Entry 3GPJ (X-ray diffraction, 2.70 A resolution); this record covers chains A and B of the 28 polymer chains in the assembly.

Chain A:
Protein: Proteasome component Y7
Source organism: Saccharomyces cerevisiae
Notes: EC 3.4.25.1
UniProt: P23639 (PSA2_YEAST); the construct lacks a stretch of the UniProt sequence and is renumbered around it, so the offset changes along the chain: 4-102 = UniProt 1-99; 103-147 = UniProt 101-145; 148-200 = UniProt 147-199; 202-209 = UniProt 200-207; 2 more segments
Amino-acid sequence (250 residues; numbered 4 to 236 plus 18 insertion-coded residues; 1 number in that range is skipped by the numbering (no residue carries it; nothing is unmodelled there); the number before each row is that of its first residue; a row labelled like 21A-21B holds insertion residues (21A, then the next letters in order)):
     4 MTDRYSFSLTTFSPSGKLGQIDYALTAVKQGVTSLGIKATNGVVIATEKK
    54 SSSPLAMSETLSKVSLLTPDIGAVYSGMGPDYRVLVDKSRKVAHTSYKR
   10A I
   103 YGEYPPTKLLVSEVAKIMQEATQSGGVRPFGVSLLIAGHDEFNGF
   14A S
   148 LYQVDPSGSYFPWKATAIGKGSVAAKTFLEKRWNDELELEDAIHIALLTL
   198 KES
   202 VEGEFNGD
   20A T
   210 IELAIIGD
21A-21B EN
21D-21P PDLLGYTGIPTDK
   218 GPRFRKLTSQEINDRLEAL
UniProt features mapped onto this chain:
  - cross-link: Lys110 (Glycyl lysine isopeptide (Lys-Gly) (interchain with G-Cter in ubiquitin))

Chain B:
Protein: Proteasome component Y13
Source organism: Saccharomyces cerevisiae
Notes: EC 3.4.25.1; fragment: sequence database residues 2-245
UniProt: P23638 (PSA4_YEAST); the construct lacks a stretch of the UniProt sequence and is renumbered around it, so the offset changes along the chain: 4-63 = UniProt 2-61; 64-144 = UniProt 63-143; 145-200 = UniProt 145-200; 202-204 = UniProt 201-203; 2 more segments
Amino-acid sequence (244 residues; numbered 4 to 239 plus 9 insertion-coded residues; 1 number in that range is skipped by the numbering (no residue carries it; nothing is unmodelled there); the number before each row is that of its first residue; a row labelled like 20A-20B holds insertion residues (20A, then the next letters in order)):
     4 GSRRYDSRTTIFSPEGRLYQVEYALESISHAGTAIGIMASDGIVLAAERK
    54 VTSTLLEQDT
   63A S
    64 TEKLYKLNDKIAVAVAGLTADAEILINTARIHAQNYLKTYNEDIPVEILV
   114 RRLSDIKQGYTQHGGLRPFGVSFIYAGYDDR
   14A Y
   145 GYQLYTSNPSGNYTGWKAISVGANTSAAQTLLQMDYKDDMKVDDAIELAL
   195 KTLSKT
   202 TDS
20A-20B SA
   205 LTYDRLEFATIR
21A-21B KG
   217 AN
21C-21D DG
   219 E
   21E V
   220 YQKIFKPQEIKDILVKTGIT
UniProt features mapped onto this chain:
  - cross-link (Glycyl lysine isopeptide (Lys-Gly)): Lys101 (interchain with G-Cter in ubiquitin), Lys199 (interchain with G-Cter in ubiquitin), Lys225 (interchain with G-Cter in ubiquitin)

Chain A / chain B interface:
Contacting residue pairs (64):
  Arg7(A) - Ser5(B)
  Tyr8(A) - Ser5(B)
  Tyr8(A) - Tyr8(B)
  Ser9(A) - Gly127(B)
  Ser9(A) - Leu129(B)
  Phe10(A) - Ser5(B)
  Phe10(A) - Tyr8(B)
  Phe10(A) - Asp9(B)
  Phe10(A) - Gly128(B)
  Ser11(A) - Gly128(B)  hydrogen bond (backbone-backbone)
  Ser11(A) - Leu129(B)
  Ser11(A) - Arg130(B)  hydrogen bond (side chain-backbone)
  Thr13(A) - Arg130(B)
  Thr14(A) - Ser10(B)
  Thr14(A) - Thr12(B)
  Thr14(A) - Gln23(B)
  Phe15(A) - Gln23(B)  hydrogen bond (backbone-side chain)
  Phe15(A) - Tyr26(B)
  Phe15(A) - Ala27(B)  hydrophobic
  Phe15(A) - Ser30(B)
  Phe15(A) - Pro131(B)
  Phe15(A) - Gly133(B)
  Ser16(A) - Tyr26(B)
  Pro17(A) - Tyr26(B)  hydrophobic
  Pro17(A) - Glu29(B)
  Ser18(A) - Glu29(B)
  Ser18(A) - His33(B)
  Gly19(A) - Tyr26(B)
  Gly19(A) - Glu29(B)
  Gly19(A) - Ser30(B)  hydrogen bond (backbone-side chain)
  Lys41(A) - Glu60(B)  salt bridge
  Ser114(A) - Glu86(B)
  Lys118(A) - Ile87(B)
  Gln121(A) - Ala83(B)
  Gln121(A) - Asp84(B)  hydrogen bond
  Gln121(A) - Ile87(B)
  Gln121(A) - Arg130(B)
  Thr124(A) - Arg130(B)  hydrogen bond (backbone-side chain)
  Gln125(A) - Tyr123(B)
  Gln125(A) - Leu129(B)
  Gln125(A) - Arg130(B)  hydrogen bond (side chain-backbone)
  Gln125(A) - Phe132(B)
  Gly127(A) - Leu129(B)
  Tyr149(A) - Thr63(B)
  Ser154(A) - Ala83(B)
  Gly155(A) - Ala83(B)
  Ser156(A) - Ala83(B)
  Tyr157(A) - Glu86(B)  hydrogen bond
  Pro159(A) - Leu59(B)
  Pro159(A) - Glu60(B)  hydrogen bond (backbone-backbone)
  Pro159(A) - Thr63(B)
  Pro159(A) - Ser63A(B)
  Trp160(A) - Ser56(B)
  Trp160(A) - Leu58(B)
  Trp160(A) - Leu59(B)
  Trp160(A) - Glu60(B)
  Lys161(A) - Thr57(B)
  Lys161(A) - Leu58(B)  hydrogen bond (backbone-backbone)
  Lys161(A) - Leu59(B)
  Lys161(A) - Glu60(B)
  Ala162(A) - Leu58(B)
  Lys173(A) - Leu58(B)
  Glu177(A) - Thr57(B)  hydrogen bond
  Glu177(A) - Leu58(B)
Interface residues without a listed pair, chain A (34 interface residues in all): Leu21, Ser126, Phe158, Leu176
Interface residues without a listed pair, chain B (32 interface residues in all): Leu81, Thr82

Overview:
Chain A and chain B form an interface of 34 and 32 residues respectively, with 11 hydrogen bonds and 1 salt
bridge. Polar contacts include Lys41(A)-Glu60(B), Ser11(A)-Arg130(B) and Phe15(A)-Gln23(B).
Here chain A is Proteasome component Y7 and chain B is Proteasome component Y13, both from Saccharomyces
cerevisiae. Entry 3GPJ (Crystal structure of the yeast 20S proteasome in complex with syringolin B) was
determined by X-ray diffraction.
